PDB entry 8DEQ | electron microscopy, 6.00 A resolution (low resolution: residue-level contacts below are approximate; hydrogen-bond / salt-bridge calls are withheld) | chains A and B of the 8 polymer chains in the assembly

[Chain A (and B)]
Molecule: Spike glycoprotein E1
From: Venezuelan equine encephalitis virus
Notes: chain B of this document is another copy of the same molecule, construct and numbering; everything in this record applies to it too
Reference sequence: P05674 (POLS_EEVV8); residues 1-402 here correspond to UniProt positions 813-1214 (UniProt number = residue number + 812)
Chain sequence (402 residues; numbered 1 to 402; the number before each row is that of its first residue):
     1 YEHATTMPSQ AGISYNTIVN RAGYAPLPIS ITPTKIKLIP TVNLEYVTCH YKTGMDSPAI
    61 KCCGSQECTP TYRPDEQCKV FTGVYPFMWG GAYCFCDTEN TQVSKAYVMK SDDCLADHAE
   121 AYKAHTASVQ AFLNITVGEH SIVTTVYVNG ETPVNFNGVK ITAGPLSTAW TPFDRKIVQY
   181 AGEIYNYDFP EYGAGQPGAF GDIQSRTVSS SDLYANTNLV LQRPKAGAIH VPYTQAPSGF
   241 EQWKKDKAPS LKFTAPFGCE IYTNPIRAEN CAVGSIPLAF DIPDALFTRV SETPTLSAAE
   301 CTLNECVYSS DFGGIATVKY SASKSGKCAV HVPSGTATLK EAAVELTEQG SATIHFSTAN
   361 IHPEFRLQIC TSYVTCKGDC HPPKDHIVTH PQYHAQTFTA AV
Cystine bridges: Cys49-Cys114, Cys62-Cys94, Cys63-Cys96, Cys259-Cys271, Cys301-Cys376, Cys306-Cys380, Cys328-Cys370
Covalently attached groups: N-acetylglucosamine (NAG) linked to Asn134
Curated features (UniProtKB/Swiss-Prot):
  - region: Val84 to Thr101 (E1 fusion peptide loop)
  - glycosylation: Asn134 (N-linked (GlcNAc...) asparagine)

[Chain A / chain B interface]
Contacting residue pairs (17; chain A residue first):
  Arg21(A) - Pro383(B)
  Arg21(A) - Lys384(B)
  Ala22(A) - Cys306(B)
  Ala22(A) - His381(B)
  Gly23(A) - Glu305(B)
  Gly23(A) - Val307(B)
  Gly23(A) - His381(B)
  Tyr24(A) - Val307(B)
  Tyr24(A) - Pro383(B)
  Tyr24(A) - Lys384(B)
  Asp284(A) - Lys384(B)
  Asp284(A) - Asp385(B)
  Phe287(A) - Lys384(B)
  Arg289(A) - Glu305(B)
  Val290(A) - Glu305(B)
  Ser291(A) - Glu305(B)
  Ser291(A) - Ile315(B)
Other interface residues (no listed pair), chain B (10 interface residues in all): Asn304, Pro382

[In short]
9 residues of chain A and 10 residues of chain B are in contact. Covalently linked N-acetylglucosamine: at
Asn134(A).
Chain A and chain B are both Spike glycoprotein E1 (Venezuelan equine encephalitis virus); the structure,
Cryo-EM local refinement of antibody SKV09 in complex with VEEV alphavirus spike glycoprotein, was determined
by electron microscopy, deposited together with 8DEE, 8DEF, 8DUL, 8DUN, 8DWO, 8EEU and 8EEV.
